Entry 8EKU (X-ray diffraction, 1.52 A resolution); this record covers chains C and F of the 3 polymer chains in the assembly.

== Chain C ==
Molecule: 16-nt DNA strand
Sequence (16 nucleotides; numbered 1 to 16; the number before each row is that of its first residue):
     1 AATAAATGGAATGGGG

== Chain F ==
Name: Transcription factor PU.1
Source organism: Homo sapiens
Notes: fragment: ETS-Domain
Reference sequence: P17947 (SPI1_HUMAN); residues 165-270 here = UniProt positions 165-270
Chain sequence (106 residues; row label = number of the first residue in the row):
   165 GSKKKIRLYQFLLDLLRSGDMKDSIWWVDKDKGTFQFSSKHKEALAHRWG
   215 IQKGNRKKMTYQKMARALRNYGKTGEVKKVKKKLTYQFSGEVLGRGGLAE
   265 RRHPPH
Disordered / not traced: 165-168, 260-270
Curated features (UniProtKB/Swiss-Prot):
  - DNA-binding region: Ile170 to Ser253 (ETS)
  - binding site (DNA): Lys217, Arg230, Arg233, Lys243

== Interface between chain C and chain F ==
Contacting residue pairs (13):
  DA5(C) - Ser203(F)  hydrogen bond to the phosphate
  DA5(C) - Lys206(F)  salt bridge to the phosphate
  DA5(C) - Leu248(F)  phosphate contact
  DA6(C) - Arg233(F)  sugar contact
  DA6(C) - Lys243(F)  salt bridge to the phosphate
  DA6(C) - Lys247(F)  phosphate contact
  DA6(C) - Leu248(F)  hydrogen bond to the phosphate
  DT7(C) - Gln226(F)  base contact
  DT7(C) - Arg233(F)  salt bridge to the phosphate
  DG8(C) - Arg230(F)  base contact
  DG8(C) - Arg233(F)  salt bridge to the phosphate
  DG9(C) - Arg230(F)  hydrogen bond to the base
  DA10(C) - Arg230(F)  base contact
Also at the interface, not in a pair above, chain C (7 interface residues in all): DA4
Also at the interface, not in a pair above, chain F (10 interface residues in all): Lys245, Lys246

== In short ==
The interface between chain C and chain F involves 7 residues on one side and 10 on the other, with 3 hydrogen
bonds and 4 salt bridges. Among the polar pairs are DG9(C)-Arg230(F), DA5(C)-Ser203(F) and DA6(C)-Leu248(F).
Here chain C is a 16-nt DNA strand and chain F is Transcription factor PU.1 (Homo sapiens). Entry 8EKU (Human
PU.1 ETS-Domain (165-270) Bound to d(AATAAATGGAATGGGG)) was determined by X-ray diffraction (same publication
as 8E3K, 8E3R, 8E4H, 8E5Y, 8EBH, 8EE9 and 14 further entries).
